PDB entry 4Y81 | X-ray diffraction, 2.80 A resolution | chains R and S of the 32 polymer chains in the assembly

[Chain R]
Name: Proteasome subunit alpha type-5
Organism: Saccharomyces cerevisiae (strain ATCC 204508 / S288c)
Notes: EC 3.4.25.1
UniProt: P32379 (PSA5_YEAST); residues -7 to 252 here correspond to UniProt positions 1-260 (UniProt number = residue number + 8)
Chain sequence (260 residues; row label = number of the first residue in the row; numbers below 1 keep their minus sign (Met-7 is residue -7)):
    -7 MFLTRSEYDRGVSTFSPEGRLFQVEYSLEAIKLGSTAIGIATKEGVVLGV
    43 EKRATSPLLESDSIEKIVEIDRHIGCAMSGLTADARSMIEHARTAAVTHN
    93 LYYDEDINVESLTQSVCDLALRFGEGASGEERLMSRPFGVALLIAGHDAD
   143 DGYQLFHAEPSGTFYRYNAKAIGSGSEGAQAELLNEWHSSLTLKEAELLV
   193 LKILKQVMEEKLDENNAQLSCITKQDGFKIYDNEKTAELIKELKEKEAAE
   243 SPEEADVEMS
Disordered / not traced: -7 to 0, 118-124, 243-252

[Chain S]
Name: Proteasome subunit alpha type-6
Organism: Saccharomyces cerevisiae (strain ATCC 204508 / S288c)
Notes: EC 3.4.25.1
UniProt: P40302 (PSA6_YEAST); residues 0-233 here correspond to UniProt positions 1-234 (UniProt number = residue number + 1)
Chain sequence (234 residues; numbered 0 to 233; the number before each row is that of its first residue; numbering starts at 0):
     0 MFRNNYDGDTVTFSPTGRLFQVEYALEAIKQGSVTVGLRSNTHAVLVALK
    50 RNADELSSYQKKIIKCDEHMGLSLAGLAPDARVLSNYLRQQCNYSSLVFN
   100 RKLAVERAGHLLCDKAQKNTQSYGGRPYGVGLLIIGYDKSGAHLLEFQPS
   150 GNVTELYGTAIGARSQGAKTYLERTLDTFIKIDGNPDELIKAGVEAISQS
   200 LRDESLTVDNLSIAIVGKDTPFTIYDGEAVAKYI
Disordered / not traced: 0-2
Curated features (UniProtKB/Swiss-Prot):
  - modified residue: Ser13 (Phosphoserine)
  - cross-link: Lys190 (Glycyl lysine isopeptide (Lys-Gly) (interchain with G-Cter in ubiquitin))

[Chain R / chain S interface]
Residue-residue contacts - 42 pairs, chain R then chain S:
  Arg2(R) with Gly7(S)
  Ser5(R) with Arg125(S)
  Thr6(R) with Gly7(S); Gln20(S)
  Phe7(R) with Gln20(S), hydrogen bond (backbone-side chain); Tyr23(S); Arg125(S); Pro126(S); Gly128(S)
  Ser8(R) with Tyr23(S)
  Pro9(R) with Tyr23(S), hydrophobic; Glu26(S)
  Glu10(R) with Glu26(S); Gln30(S)
  Gly11(R) with Tyr23(S); Ala27(S)
  Leu13(R) with Arg125(S)
  Gln106(R) with Arg81(S), hydrogen bond
  Asp110(R) with Arg81(S), salt bridge
  Leu113(R) with Pro78(S), hydrophobic; Asp79(S); Arg125(S)
  Ser153(R) with Pro78(S)
  Gly154(R) with Pro78(S)
  Thr155(R) with Gln59(S)
  Phe156(R) with Gln59(S)
  Tyr157(R) with Arg50(S); Ala52(S); Ser57(S); Gln59(S)
  Arg158(R) with Ser56(S); Ser57(S), hydrogen bond (backbone-backbone)
  Tyr159(R) with Ala52(S); Asp53(S); Leu55(S); Ser56(S)
  Asn160(R) with Leu55(S), hydrogen bond (backbone-backbone)
  Ala161(R) with Leu55(S)
  Gln172(R) with Asp53(S), hydrogen bond; Leu55(S)
  Leu175(R) with Leu55(S)
  Leu176(R) with Leu55(S)
Interface residues without a listed pair, chain R (26 interface residues in all): Gly3, Glu117
Interface residues without a listed pair, chain S (26 interface residues in all): Asp6, Ala24, Asn51, Glu54, Leu76, Tyr122, Gly123

[Overview]
The chain R/chain S interface involves 26 residues from each chain, with 5 hydrogen bonds and 1 salt bridge.
Polar pairs include Asp110(R)-Arg81(S), Phe7(R)-Gln20(S) and Gln106(R)-Arg81(S).
Chain R is Proteasome subunit alpha type-5 and chain S is Proteasome subunit alpha type-6, both from
Saccharomyces cerevisiae (strain ATCC 204508 / S288c); the structure, Yeast 20S proteasome in complex with
Ac-PAY-ep, was determined by X-ray diffraction, deposited together with 4Y69, 4Y6A, 4Y6V, 4Y6Z, 4Y70, 4Y74 and
34 further entries.
